2H1O - chains V and E of the 10 polymer chains in the assembly; structure by X-ray diffraction, 3.00 A resolution.

# Chain V
Molecule: IR36-strand 2
Notes: engineered mutation(s): iodo
Sequence (36 nucleotides; row label = number of the first residue in the row):
    37 CAAATGCTAT CAAAAXAAAA AAAATGATAG CAATCT
Modified residues: 5IU (5-iodo-2'-deoxyuridine-5'-monophosphate) at position 52

# Chain E
Molecule: Trafficking protein A
Source organism: Neisseria gonorrhoeae
UniProt: Q9RF92 (Q9RF92_NEIGO); aligned to UniProt positions 2-68 over residues 2-68 (the alignment contains insertions or deletions, so no single offset holds)
Sequence (68 residues; each row starts with the number of its first residue):
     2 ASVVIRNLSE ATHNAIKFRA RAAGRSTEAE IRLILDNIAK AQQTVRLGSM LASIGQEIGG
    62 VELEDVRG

# Interface between chain V and chain E
Residue-residue contacts - 8 pairs, chain V then chain E:
  DT41(V) with Ser27(E), hydrogen bond to the phosphate; Glu29(E), sugar contact; Ala30(E), phosphate contact; Arg33(E), salt bridge to the phosphate
  DG42(V) with Ser27(E), phosphate contact; Thr28(E), hydrogen bond to the phosphate; Glu29(E), hydrogen bond to the phosphate
  DA45(V) with Val5(E), base contact
Also at the interface, not in a pair above, chain V (6 interface residues in all): DC43, DT46, DC47
Also at the interface, not in a pair above, chain E (8 interface residues in all): Arg7, His14

# Overview
6 residues of chain V face 8 of chain E across their interface, with 3 hydrogen bonds and 1 salt bridge. Among
the polar pairs are DT41(V)-Ser27(E), DG42(V)-Thr28(E) and DG42(V)-Glu29(E).
Here chain V is IR36-strand 2 and chain E is Trafficking protein A (Neisseria gonorrhoeae). Entry 2H1O
(Structure of FitAB bound to IR36 DNA fragment) was determined by X-ray diffraction, deposited together with
2H1C and 2BSQ.
